3JTL - chains C and I of the 21 polymer chains in the assembly; structure by X-ray diffraction, 3.20 A resolution.

# Chain C
Protein: Proteasome subunit alpha
Organism: Thermoplasma acidophilum
Notes: EC 3.4.25.1; fragment: Alpha subunit
UniProt: P25156 (PSMA_THEAC); residues 7-233 here = UniProt positions 7-233
Amino-acid sequence (227 residues; numbered 7 to 233; the number before each row is that of its first residue):
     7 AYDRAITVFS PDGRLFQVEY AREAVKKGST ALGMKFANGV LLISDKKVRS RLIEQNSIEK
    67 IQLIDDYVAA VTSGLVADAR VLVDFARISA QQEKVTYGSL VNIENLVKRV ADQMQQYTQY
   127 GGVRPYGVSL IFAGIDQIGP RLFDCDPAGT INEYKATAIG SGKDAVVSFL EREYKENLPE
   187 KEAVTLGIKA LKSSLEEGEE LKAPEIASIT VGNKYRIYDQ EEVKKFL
Curated features (UniProtKB/Swiss-Prot):
  - mutagenesis: K66 (K66A: Prevents PAN to associate with the proteasome and stimulate gate opening), L81 (L81A/E/G: Prevents PAN to stimulate gate opening), V82 (V82A: No effect on PAN's ability to stimulate gate opening; V82D/G: Prevents PAN to stimulate gate opening)

# Chain I
Protein: Proteasome subunit beta
Organism: Thermoplasma acidophilum
Notes: EC 3.4.25.1; fragment: Beta subunit
UniProt: P28061 (PSMB_THEAC); residues 1-203 here correspond to UniProt positions 9-211 (UniProt number = residue number + 8)
Amino-acid sequence (203 residues; row label = number of the first residue in the row):
     1 TTTVGITLKD AVIMATERRV TMENFIMHKN GKKLFQIDTY TGMTIAGLVG DAQVLVRYMK
    61 AELELYRLQR RVNMPIEAVA TLLSNMLNQV KYMPYMVQLL VGGIDTAPHV FSIDAAGGSV
   121 EDIYASTGSG SPFVYGVLES QYSEKMTVDE GVDLVIRAIS AAKQRDSASG GMIDVAVITR
   181 KDGYVQLPTD QIESRIRKLG LIL
Curated features (UniProtKB/Swiss-Prot):
  - active site: T1 (Nucleophile)

# Interface between chain C and chain I
Pairs across the interface - 18 pairs, chain C then chain I:
  N62(C) - R71(I)  hydrogen bond (backbone-side chain)
  E65(C) - R71(I)  salt bridge
  L69(C) - L68(I)
  I70(C) - L68(I)
  D71(C) - E64(I)
  D71(C) - L68(I)
  D72(C) - E64(I)
  D72(C) - R67(I)  salt bridge
  D90(C) - Q69(I)
  R93(C) - L65(I)
  R93(C) - L68(I)
  I94(C) - L65(I)  hydrophobic
  Q97(C) - A61(I)
  Q97(C) - E64(I)  hydrogen bond
  K100(C) - E64(I)  salt bridge
  V101(C) - R57(I)
  V101(C) - Y58(I)  hydrophobic
  V101(C) - A61(I)  hydrophobic

# In short
12 residues of chain C and 9 residues of chain I are in contact, with 2 hydrogen bonds and 3 salt bridges.
Among the polar pairs are E65(C)-R71(I), D72(C)-R67(I) and K100(C)-E64(I). UniProt lists 3 mutagenesis sites
on chain C; active-site residue T1(I) on chain I.
Here chain C is Proteasome subunit alpha and chain I is Proteasome subunit beta, both from Thermoplasma
acidophilum. Entry 3JTL (Crystal structure of archaeal 20S proteasome in complex with mutated P26 activator)
was determined by X-ray diffraction (same publication as 3JRM and 3JSE).
